8HH6 - chains F and G of the 7 polymer chains in the assembly; structure by electron microscopy, 2.90 A resolution.

== Chain F ==
Protein: ATP synthase subunit beta
From: Bacillus sp. PS3
Notes: EC 7.1.2.2
UniProt: A0A0M4U1P9 (A0A0M4U1P9_BACP3); residue numbers follow UniProt; this construct covers 1-473
Chain sequence (484 residues; row label = number of the first residue in the row; numbers below 1 keep their minus sign (Met-10 is residue -10)):
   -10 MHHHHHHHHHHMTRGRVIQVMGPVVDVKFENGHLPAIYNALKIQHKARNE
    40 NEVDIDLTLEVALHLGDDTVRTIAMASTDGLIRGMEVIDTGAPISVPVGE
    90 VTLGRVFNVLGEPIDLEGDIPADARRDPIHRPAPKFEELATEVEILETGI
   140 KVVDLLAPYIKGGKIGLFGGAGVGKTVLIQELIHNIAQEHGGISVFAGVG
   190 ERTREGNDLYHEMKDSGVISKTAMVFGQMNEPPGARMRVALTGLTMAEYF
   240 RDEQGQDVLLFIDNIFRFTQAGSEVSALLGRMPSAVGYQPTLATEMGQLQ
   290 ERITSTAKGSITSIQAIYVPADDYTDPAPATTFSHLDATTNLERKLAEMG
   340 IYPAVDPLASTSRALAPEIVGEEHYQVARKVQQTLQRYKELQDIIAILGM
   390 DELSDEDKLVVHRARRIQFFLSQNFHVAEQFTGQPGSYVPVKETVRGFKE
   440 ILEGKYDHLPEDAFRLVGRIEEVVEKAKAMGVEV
Not modelled in the structure: -10 to 0, 472-473
Construct notes: initiating methionine (-10); expression tag (-9 to 0)
Metal / ion sites: Mg2+: Thr165 (together with ATP)
Small-molecule neighbours:
  - ATP (adenosine-5'-triphosphate), molecule 1: Gly159, Ala160, Gly161, Val162, Gly163, Lys164, Thr165, Val166, Glu190, Arg191, Glu194, Tyr307, Tyr341, Pro342, Phe414, Ala417, Phe420
  - ATP, molecule 2: Ser351, Arg352, Tyr364, Arg368

== Chain G ==
Protein: ATP synthase gamma chain
From: Bacillus sp. PS3
UniProt: A0A0M4TPJ7 (A0A0M4TPJ7_BACP3); residues 2-285 here = UniProt positions 2-285
Chain sequence (284 residues; numbered 2 to 285; the number before each row is that of its first residue):
     2 ASLRDIKTRINATKKTSQITKAMEMVSTSKLNRAEQNAKSFVPYMEKIQE
    52 VVANVALGAGGASHPMLVSRPVKKTGYLVITSDRGLAGAYNSNVLRLVYQ
   102 TIQKRHASPDEYAIIVIGRVGLSFFRKRNMPVILDITRLPDQPSFADIKE
   152 IARKTVGLFADGTFDELYMYYNHYVSAIQQEVTERKLLPLTDLAENKQRT
   202 VYEFEPSQEEILDVLLPQYAESLIYGALLDAKASEHAARMTAMKNATDNA
   252 NELIRTLTLSYNRARQAAITQEITEIVAGANALQ
Not modelled in the structure: 285

== How chain F and chain G interact ==
Contacting residue pairs - 15 pairs, chain F then chain G:
  Pro272(F) with Ala279(G), hydrophobic; Ala283(G)
  Ala274(F) with Glu276(G)
  Val275(F) with Gln272(G); Glu276(G)
  Asp382(F) with Arg10(G), salt bridge
  Ile386(F) with Thr17(G); Ala247(G); Leu254(G), hydrophobic
  Leu387(F) with Ala247(G), hydrophobic
  Asp390(F) with Gly89(G); Ala90(G)
  Glu391(F) with Leu87(G), hydrogen bond (side chain-backbone); Ala88(G); Gly89(G), hydrogen bond (side chain-backbone)
Interface residues without a listed pair, chain F (10 interface residues in all): Met271, Ala385
Interface residues without a listed pair, chain G (16 interface residues in all): Asn250, Ala251, Gly280, Leu284

== Overview ==
Chain F and chain G form an interface of 10 and 16 residues respectively, with 2 hydrogen bonds and 1 salt
bridge. Polar contacts include Asp382(F)-Arg10(G), Glu391(F)-Leu87(G) and Glu391(F)-Gly89(G). Ligands of chain
F: ATP.
Here chain F is ATP synthase subunit beta and chain G is ATP synthase gamma chain, both from Bacillus sp. PS3.
Entry 8HH6 (F1 domain of FoF1-ATPase from Bacillus PS3,step waiting,highATP) was determined by electron
microscopy (same publication as 8HH1, 8HH2, 8HH3, 8HH4, 8HH5, 8HH7 and 5 further entries).
